7JK3 - chains C and D of the 9 polymer chains in the assembly; structure by electron microscopy, 3.40 A resolution.

# Chain C
Molecule: Origin recognition complex subunit 3
Organism: Drosophila melanogaster
UniProt: Q7K2L1 (Q7K2L1_DROME); residues 1-721 here = UniProt positions 1-721
Amino-acid sequence (721 residues; numbered 1 to 721; the number before each row is that of its first residue):
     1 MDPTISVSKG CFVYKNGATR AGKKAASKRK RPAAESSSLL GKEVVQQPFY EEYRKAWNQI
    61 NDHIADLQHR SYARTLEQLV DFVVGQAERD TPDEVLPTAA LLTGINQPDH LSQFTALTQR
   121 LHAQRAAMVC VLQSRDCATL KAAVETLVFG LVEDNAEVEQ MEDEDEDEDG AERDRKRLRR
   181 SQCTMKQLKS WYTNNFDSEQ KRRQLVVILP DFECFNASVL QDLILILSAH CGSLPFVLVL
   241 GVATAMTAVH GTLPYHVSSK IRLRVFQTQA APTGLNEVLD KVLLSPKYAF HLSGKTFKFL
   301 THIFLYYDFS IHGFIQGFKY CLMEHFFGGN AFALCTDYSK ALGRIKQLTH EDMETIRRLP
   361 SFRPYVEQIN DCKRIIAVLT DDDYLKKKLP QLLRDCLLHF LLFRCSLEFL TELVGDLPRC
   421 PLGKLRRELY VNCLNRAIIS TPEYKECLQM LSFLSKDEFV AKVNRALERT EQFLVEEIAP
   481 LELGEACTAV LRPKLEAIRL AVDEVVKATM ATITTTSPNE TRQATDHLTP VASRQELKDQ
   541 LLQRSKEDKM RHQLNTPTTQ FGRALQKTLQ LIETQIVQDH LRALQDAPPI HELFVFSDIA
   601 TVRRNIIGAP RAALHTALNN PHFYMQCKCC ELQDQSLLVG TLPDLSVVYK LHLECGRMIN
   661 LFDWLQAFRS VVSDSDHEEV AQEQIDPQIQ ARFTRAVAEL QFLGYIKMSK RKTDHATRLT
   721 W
Disordered / not traced: 21-37, 90-93, 160-176, 200-201, 509-561, 673-686
Reported in the primary citation:
  - mutagenesis - K141A (3-fold): decreased binding to DNA

# Chain D
Molecule: Origin recognition complex subunit 4
Organism: Drosophila melanogaster
UniProt: Q9W102 (Q9W102_DROME); numbering as in UniProt (aligned over 1-459)
Amino-acid sequence (462 residues; numbered -2 to 459; the number before each row is that of its first residue; numbers below 1 keep their minus sign (Ser-2 is residue -2)):
    -2 SNAMPEADRE LVSIRRFLKE RLQRDYTTLR GYAKERSNVR LLLQRTAEMG ESNSLLLLGP
    58 RGSGKTTLIN SVLADLLPNK SFGENTLIVH LDGNLHTDDR VALKSITVQM QLENAADGKV
   118 FGSFAENLAF LLQCLKAGGK HSKSVIFILE EFDLFCAHHN QTLLYNLFDV SQSAQAPICV
   178 LGVTCRLDVI ELLEKRVKSR FSHRQVFLFP SLRRFEDYVD LCRDLLSLPT GNSLLLAAEK
   238 IYNLQNIQSG ALYFSRNHFD PGEYGFSPRL RDAWNKQICK VLATQQARST LQALHDFDIS
   298 EAYLKNFLFR LVAHLRPQSP HITAEKMAAV GSQFEGDDKI ELLCGLSVLE LCLIIAIKHH
   358 SQIYDRDSFN FEIIYARFSK FAKVSTTMQA VERSIVLKAF EHLRIAELIM PLTGGAGGGV
   418 GKVQKEFEMH KLALTYSQIH HCMQRYQALP TEVAQWAQSS LI
Disordered / not traced: -2 to 1, 245-249, 411-419, 457-459
Differences from the reference sequence: expression tag (-2 to 0)
Ion coordination: Mg2+: Thr63 (together with ATP)
Residues lining bound ligands:
  - ATP (adenosine-5'-triphosphate), molecule 1: Thr25, Leu26, Arg27, Tyr29, Arg58, Gly59, Ser60, Gly61, Lys62, Thr63, Thr64, Glu148, Glu298, Ala299, Lys302
  - ATP, molecule 2: Tyr162, Arg193, Arg197
Reported in the primary citation:
  - mutagenesis - R97A (3-fold): decreased binding to DNA

# Chain C / chain D interface
Contacting residue pairs - 5 pairs, chain C then chain D:
  His250(C) - Lys395(D)  hydrogen bond (backbone-side chain)
  Leu253(C) - Lys395(D)  hydrogen bond (backbone-side chain)
  Tyr255(C) - His399(D)
  Tyr255(C) - Ile402(D)  hydrophobic
  His256(C) - Ile402(D)
Also at the interface, not in a pair above, chain C (6 interface residues in all): Gly251, Pro254
Also at the interface, not in a pair above, chain D (5 interface residues in all): Glu398, Lys422

# Overview
6 residues of chain C and 5 residues of chain D are in contact; the contacts include 2 hydrogen bonds. Polar
pairs include His250(C)-Lys395(D) and Leu253(C)-Lys395(D). Ligands of chain D: ATP. The paper reports that
K141A of chain C reduces binding to DNA; R97A of chain D reduces binding to DNA.
Here chain C is Origin recognition complex subunit 3 and chain D is Origin recognition complex subunit 4, both
from Drosophila melanogaster. Entry 7JK3 (Structure of Drosophila ORC bound to GC-rich DNA and Cdc6) was
determined by electron microscopy (same publication as 7JGR, 7JGS, 7JK2, 7JK4, 7JK5 and 7JK6).
